3B8G - chain A; structure by X-ray diffraction, 2.60 A resolution.

== Chain A ==
Name: Putative acetylglutamate synthase
Source organism: Neisseria gonorrhoeae
Notes: EC 2.3.1.1
Reference sequence: Q5FAK7 (Q5FAK7_NEIG1); residues 1-436 here = UniProt positions 1-436
Chain sequence (456 residues; numbered -19 to 436; the number before each row is that of its first residue; numbers below 1 keep their minus sign (Met-19 is residue -19)):
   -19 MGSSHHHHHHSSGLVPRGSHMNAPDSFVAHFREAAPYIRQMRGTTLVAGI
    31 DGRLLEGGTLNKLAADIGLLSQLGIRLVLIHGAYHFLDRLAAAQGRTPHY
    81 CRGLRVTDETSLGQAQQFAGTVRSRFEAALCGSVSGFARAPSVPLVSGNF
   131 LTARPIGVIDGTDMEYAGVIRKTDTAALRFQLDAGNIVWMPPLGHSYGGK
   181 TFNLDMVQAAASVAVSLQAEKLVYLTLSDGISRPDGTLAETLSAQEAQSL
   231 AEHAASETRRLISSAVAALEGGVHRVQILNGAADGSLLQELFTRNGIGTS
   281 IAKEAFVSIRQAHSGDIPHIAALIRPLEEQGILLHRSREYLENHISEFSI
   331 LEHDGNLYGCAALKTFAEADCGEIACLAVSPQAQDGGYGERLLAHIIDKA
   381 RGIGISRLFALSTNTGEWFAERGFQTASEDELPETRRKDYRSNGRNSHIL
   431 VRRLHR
Unresolved in the structure: -19 to 4, 114-121
Differences from the reference sequence: expression tag (-19 to 0); engineered mutation Ile312 (Val in Q5FAK7), Asn336 (Asp in Q5FAK7), Ser427 (Pro in Q5FAK7)
Residues lining bound ligands:
  - coenzyme A (COA): Arg134, Arg151, Lys152, Tyr177, Leu307, Ile312, Leu313, Leu357, Ala358, Val359, Gln364, Asp365, Gly366, Gly367, Tyr368, Gly369, Glu370, Leu391, Ser392, Asn394, Thr395, Glu397, Trp398, Phe399, Arg402
  - N-acetyl-L-glutamate (NLG): Ile312, Leu313, Leu314, Arg316, Ile354, Ala355, Cys356, Leu357, Leu391, Ser392, Thr393, Phe399, Arg416, Arg425, Ser427
From the paper describing this entry:
  - binding site for N-acetyl-L-glutamate: Leu314, Cys356, Leu357, Ser392, Arg416, Ser427
  - contacts within the chain: Glu353-Arg416 (hydrogen bond)
  - conformationally variable residues (side-chain flip): Arg316
  - catalytic residues: Cys356, Leu357, Leu391, Ser392 (proposed by the authors, not directly observed)

== In short ==
Chain A binds coenzyme A and N-acetyl-L-glutamate. From the paper: catalytic residues Cys356, Leu357 and
Leu391 among others; a binding site for N-acetyl-L-glutamate at Leu314, Cys356 and Leu357 among others.
Chain A is Putative acetylglutamate synthase (Neisseria gonorrhoeae); the structure, Crysta structure of
N-acetylglutamate synthase from Neisseria gonorrhoeae complexed with coenzyme A and N-acetyl-glutamate, was
determined by X-ray diffraction (same publication as 2R8V and 2R98).
